Entry 9CKZ (electron microscopy, 3.45 A resolution); this record covers chains A and B.

Chain A (and B):
Name: Solute carrier family 53 member 1
From: Homo sapiens
Notes: chain B of this document is another copy of the same molecule, construct and numbering; everything in this record applies to it too
UniProt: Q9UBH6 (S53A1_HUMAN); residues 1-696 here = UniProt positions 1-696
Chain sequence (724 residues; each row starts with the number of its first residue):
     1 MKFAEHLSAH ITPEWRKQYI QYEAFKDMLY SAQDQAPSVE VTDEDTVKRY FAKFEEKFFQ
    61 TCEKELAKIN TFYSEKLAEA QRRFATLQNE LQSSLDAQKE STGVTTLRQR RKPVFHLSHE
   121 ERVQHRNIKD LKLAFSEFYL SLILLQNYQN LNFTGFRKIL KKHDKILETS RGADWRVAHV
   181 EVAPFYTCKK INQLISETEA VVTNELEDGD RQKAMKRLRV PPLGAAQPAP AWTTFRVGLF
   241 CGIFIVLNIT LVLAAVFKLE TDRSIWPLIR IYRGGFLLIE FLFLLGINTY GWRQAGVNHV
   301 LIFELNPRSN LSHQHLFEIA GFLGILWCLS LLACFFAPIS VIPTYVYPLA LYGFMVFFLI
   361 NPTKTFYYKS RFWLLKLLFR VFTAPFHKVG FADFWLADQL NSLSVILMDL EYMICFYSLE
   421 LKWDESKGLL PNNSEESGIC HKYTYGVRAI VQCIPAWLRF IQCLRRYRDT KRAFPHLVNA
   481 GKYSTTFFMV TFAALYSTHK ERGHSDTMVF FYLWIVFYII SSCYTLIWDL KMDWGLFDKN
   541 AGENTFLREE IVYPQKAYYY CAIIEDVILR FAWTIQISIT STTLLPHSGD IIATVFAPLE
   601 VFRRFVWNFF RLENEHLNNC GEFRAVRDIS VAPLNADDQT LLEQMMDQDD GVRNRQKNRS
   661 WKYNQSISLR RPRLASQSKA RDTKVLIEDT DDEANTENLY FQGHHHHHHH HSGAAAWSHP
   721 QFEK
Disordered / not traced: 1-2, 100-122, 219-230, 422-441, 649-724 (chain B: 1-20, 100-122, 219-230, 420-443, 626-724)
Construct notes: expression tag (697-724)
UniProt features mapped onto this chain:
  - region: K158 to K165 (Important for inositol polyphosphate binding)
  - binding site (phosphate): D398, N401, K482, Y483, R570, R603, R604
  - site: W573 (Gating residue for phosphate transport)
  - modified residue: S668 (Phosphoserine), T690 (Phosphothreonine)
  - natural variant: S136 (S136N: In IBGC6), L140 (L140P: In IBGC6), L145 (L145P: In IBGC6), L218 (L218S: In IBGC6), R459 (R459C: In IBGC6), N619 (N619D: In IBGC6), I629 (I629S: In IBGC6)
  - mutagenesis: Y22 (Y22A: Decreases phosphate efflux), K158 (K158A: Decreases phosphate efflux. Decreases phosphate efflux; when associated with A-161 and A-165), K161 (K161A: Decreases phosphate efflux; when associated with A-158 and A-165), K165 (K165A: Decreases phosphate efflux; when associated with A-158 and A-161), R211 (R211E: Increases phosphate efflux; when associated with E-219), R219 (R219E: Increases phosphate efflux; when associated with E-211), F235 (F235G: Decreases phosphate efflux), G238 (G238F: Monomeric; decreases phosphate efflux), L239 (L239G: Decreases phosphate efflux), G242 (G242F: Monomeric; decreases phosphate efflux), R270 (R270A: Decreases phosphate efflux), R273 (R273A: Decreases phosphate efflux), 21 further mutagenesis entries in UniProt

Interface between chain A and chain B:
Contacting residue pairs (26; chain A residue first):
  N150(A) with K213(B); K216(B), hydrogen bond
  T154(A) with K213(B)
  R157(A) with D210(B), salt bridge; Q212(B); K213(B)
  Y186(A) with K216(B)
  A231(A) with T234(B)
  T234(A) with A231(B); F235(B)
  F235(A) with T234(B); G238(B)
  G238(A) with F235(B); G238(B); L239(B), hydrogen bond (backbone-backbone)
  L239(A) with G238(B), hydrogen bond (backbone-backbone); L239(B); G242(B)
  C241(A) with L239(B), hydrophobic
  G242(A) with L239(B); I243(B)
  I243(A) with G242(B); V246(B), hydrophobic
  V246(A) with I243(B), hydrophobic; V246(B), hydrophobic
  D647(A) with H125(B), salt bridge
Also at the interface, not in a pair above, chain A (16 interface residues in all): V237, I245
Also at the interface, not in a pair above, chain B (16 interface residues in all): V237, C241, I245

Summary:
The chain A/chain B interface involves 16 residues from each chain; the contacts include 3 hydrogen bonds and
2 salt bridges. Among the polar pairs are R157(A)-D210(B), D647(A)-H125(B) and N150(A)-K216(B). UniProt lists
7 phosphate-binding residues and 34 mutagenesis sites on chain A.
Both chains are Solute carrier family 53 member 1 (Homo sapiens). Entry 9CKZ (Cryo-EM structure of human XPR1
in apo state) was determined by electron microscopy, deposited together with 9CL0.
